6LER - chains E and J of the 10 polymer chains in the assembly; structure by X-ray diffraction, 3.00 A resolution.

[Chain E]
Name: Histone H3.1
Source organism: Homo sapiens
UniProt: P68431 (H31_HUMAN); residues 0-135 here correspond to UniProt positions 1-136 (UniProt number = residue number + 1)
Chain sequence (136 residues; row label = number of the first residue in the row; numbering starts at 0):
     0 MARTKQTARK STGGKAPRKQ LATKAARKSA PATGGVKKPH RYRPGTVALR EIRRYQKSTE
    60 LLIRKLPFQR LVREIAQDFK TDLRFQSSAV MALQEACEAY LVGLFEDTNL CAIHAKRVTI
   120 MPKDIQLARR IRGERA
Not modelled in the structure: 0-37
UniProt features mapped onto this chain:
  - modified residue: Arg2 (Asymmetric dimethylarginine), Thr3 (Phosphothreonine), Lys4 (Allysine), Gln5 (5-glutamyl dopamine), Thr6 (Phosphothreonine), Arg8 (Citrulline), Lys9 (N6,N6,N6-trimethyllysine), Ser10 (ADP-ribosylserine), Thr11 (Phosphothreonine), Lys14 (N6-(2-hydroxyisobutyryl)lysine), Arg17 (Asymmetric dimethylarginine), Lys18 (N6-(2-hydroxyisobutyryl)lysine), Lys23 (N6-(2-hydroxyisobutyryl)lysine), Arg26 (Citrulline), Lys27 (N6,N6,N6-trimethyllysine), Ser28 (ADP-ribosylserine), Lys36 (N6,N6,N6-trimethyllysine), Lys37 (N6-methyllysine), Tyr41 (Phosphotyrosine), Lys56 (N6,N6,N6-trimethyllysine) and 8 more in UniProt
  - lipidation: Lys18 (N6-decanoyllysine)

[Chain J]
Molecule: 169-nt DNA strand
Source organism: other sequences
Sequence (169 nucleotides; each row starts with the number of its first residue; numbers below 1 keep their minus sign (DC-82 is residue -82)):
   -82 CGTTTTTTTT TTGCATGTGC CGGTCTCACA CGTGCCTGGA GACTAGTAAG CGCTTCTAGT
   -22 GGCGGTTAAA ACGCGGTAGA CAGCGCGTAC GTGCGTTTAA GCGGTGCTAG AGCTGTCTAC
    38 GACCAATTGA GCGGCCTCGG CACCGGGATG CTGTTTTTTT TTTGGGTAC
Bound ions: K+: DT-26 (shared with 1 residue of chain I); Ca2+ near DG29 (its only coordinating residue here)

[Chain E / chain J interface]
Pairs across the interface - 28 pairs, chain E then chain J:
  His39(E) with DG70(J), hydrogen bond to the sugar
  Arg40(E) with DG-8(J), base contact; DG70(J), sugar contact; DT71(J), phosphate contact
  Tyr41(E) with DT69(J), phosphate contact; DG70(J), phosphate contact
  Arg42(E) with DA-5(J), phosphate contact; DG70(J), hydrogen bond to the phosphate; DT71(J), salt bridge to the phosphate
  Pro43(E) with DT-6(J), phosphate contact; DA-5(J), sugar contact
  Thr45(E) with DT69(J), phosphate contact; DG70(J), hydrogen bond to the phosphate
  Arg63(E) with DA-14(J), sugar contact; DA-13(J), phosphate contact
  Arg72(E) with DT-23(J), salt bridge to the phosphate
  Arg83(E) with DG-24(J), phosphate contact; DT-23(J), sugar contact
  Phe84(E) with DG-24(J), sugar contact; DT-23(J), hydrogen bond to the phosphate
  Gln85(E) with DG-24(J), phosphate contact
  Ser86(E) with DG-24(J), hydrogen bond to the phosphate
  Arg116(E) with DA-3(J), phosphate contact
  Val117(E) with DA-3(J), hydrogen bond to the phosphate
  Thr118(E) with DG-4(J), phosphate contact; DA-3(J), hydrogen bond to the phosphate
  Met120(E) with DA-3(J), sugar contact; DC-2(J), phosphate contact
Also at the interface, not in a pair above, chain E (17 interface residues in all): Leu82

[Overview]
The interface between chain E and chain J involves 17 residues on one side and 13 on the other, with 7
hydrogen bonds and 2 salt bridges. Among the polar pairs are His39(E)-DG70(J), Arg42(E)-DG70(J) and
Thr45(E)-DG70(J).
Chain E is Histone H3.1 (Homo sapiens) and chain J is a 169-nt DNA strand (other sequences); the structure,
169 bp nucleosome harboring non-identical cohesive DNA termini, was determined by X-ray diffraction (same
publication as 7COW, 6L9Z, 6LA2 and 6LAB).
